Entry 9DUQ (electron microscopy, 2.80 A resolution); this record covers chains B and F of the 27 polymer chains in the assembly.

[Chain B (and F)]
Protein: Tubulin beta chain
Organism: Sus scrofa
Notes: chain F of this document is another copy of the same molecule, construct and numbering; everything in this record applies to it too
UniProt: P02554 (TBB_PIG); the author numbering skips numbers that UniProt does not, so the offset changes along the chain: 1-44 = UniProt 1-44; 47-360 = UniProt 45-358; 369-437 = UniProt 359-427
Amino-acid sequence (427 residues; each row starts with the number of its first residue; note: 10 numbers in that range are skipped by the numbering (no residue carries them; nothing is unmodelled there)):
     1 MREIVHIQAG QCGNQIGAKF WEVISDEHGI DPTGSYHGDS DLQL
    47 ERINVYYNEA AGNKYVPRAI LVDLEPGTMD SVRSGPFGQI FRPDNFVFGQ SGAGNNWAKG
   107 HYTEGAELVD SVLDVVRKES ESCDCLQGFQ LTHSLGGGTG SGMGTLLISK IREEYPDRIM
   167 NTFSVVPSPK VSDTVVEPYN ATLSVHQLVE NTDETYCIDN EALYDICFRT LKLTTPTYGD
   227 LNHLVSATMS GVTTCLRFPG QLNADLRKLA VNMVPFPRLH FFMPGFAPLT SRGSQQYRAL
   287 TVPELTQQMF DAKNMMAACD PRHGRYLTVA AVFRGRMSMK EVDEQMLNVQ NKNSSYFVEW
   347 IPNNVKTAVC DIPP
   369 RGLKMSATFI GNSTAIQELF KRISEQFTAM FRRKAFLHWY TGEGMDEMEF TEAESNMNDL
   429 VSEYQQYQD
Ion coordination: Mg2+: Glu71 (together with phosphomethylphosphonic acid guanylate ester)
Residues lining bound ligands:
  - phosphomethylphosphonic acid guanylate ester (G2P): Gly10, Gln11, Cys12, Gln15, Asp69, Glu71, Gly98, Ala99, Gly100, Asn101, Ser140, Gly143, Gly144, Thr145, Gly146, Asp179, Glu183, Asn206, Leu209, Tyr224, Leu227, Asn228
  - GTP (guanosine-5'-triphosphate): Gln247, Leu248, Lys254
Curated features (UniProtKB/Swiss-Prot):
  - motif: Met1 to Ile4 (MREI motif)
  - binding site (GTP): Gln11, Glu71, Ser140, Gly144, Thr145, Gly146, Asn206, Asn228
  - binding site (Mg(2+)): Glu71
  - modified residue: Ser40 (Phosphoserine), Lys60 (N6-acetyllysine), Ser174 (Phosphoserine), Thr287 (Phosphothreonine), Thr292 (Phosphothreonine), Arg320 (Omega-N-methylarginine)
  - cross-link (Glycyl lysine isopeptide (Lys-Gly)): Lys60 (interchain with G-Cter in ubiquitin), Lys326 (interchain with G-Cter in ubiquitin)

[Chain B / chain F interface]
Contacting residue pairs - 13 pairs, chain B then chain F:
  Gln282(B) with Ala56(F); Lys60(F)
  Tyr283(B) with Lys60(F); Val62(F), hydrophobic; Gln85(F), hydrogen bond (side chain-backbone); Phe87(F); Arg88(F), hydrogen bond (backbone-side chain); Pro89(F)
  Arg284(B) with Ala57(F)
  Ala285(B) with Glu55(F); Ala57(F)
  Gln293(B) with Lys124(F)
  Lys338(B) with Glu127(F), salt bridge
Interface residues without a listed pair, chain B (9 interface residues in all): Gly279, Ser280, Leu286

[In short]
Chain B and chain F form an interface of 9 and 11 residues respectively, with 2 hydrogen bonds and 1 salt
bridge. Polar pairs include Lys338(B)-Glu127(F), Tyr283(B)-Gln85(F) and Tyr283(B)-Arg88(F). Chain B binds
phosphomethylphosphonic acid guanylate ester and GTP.
Both chains are Tubulin beta chain (Sus scrofa). Entry 9DUQ (HURP(65-174) bound to GMPCPP-stabilized
microtubule) was determined by electron microscopy.
